Entry 4K3I (X-ray diffraction, 2.00 A resolution); this record covers chains D and F of the 6 polymer chains in the assembly.

[Chain D (and F)]
Protein: Methylamine dehydrogenase heavy chain
Organism: Paracoccus denitrificans
Notes: EC 1.4.99.3; chain F of this document is another copy of the same molecule, construct and numbering; everything in this record applies to it too
Reference sequence: A1BB97 (A1BB97_PARDP); residues 2-386 here correspond to UniProt positions 33-417 (UniProt number = residue number + 31)
Chain sequence (385 residues; each row starts with the number of its first residue):
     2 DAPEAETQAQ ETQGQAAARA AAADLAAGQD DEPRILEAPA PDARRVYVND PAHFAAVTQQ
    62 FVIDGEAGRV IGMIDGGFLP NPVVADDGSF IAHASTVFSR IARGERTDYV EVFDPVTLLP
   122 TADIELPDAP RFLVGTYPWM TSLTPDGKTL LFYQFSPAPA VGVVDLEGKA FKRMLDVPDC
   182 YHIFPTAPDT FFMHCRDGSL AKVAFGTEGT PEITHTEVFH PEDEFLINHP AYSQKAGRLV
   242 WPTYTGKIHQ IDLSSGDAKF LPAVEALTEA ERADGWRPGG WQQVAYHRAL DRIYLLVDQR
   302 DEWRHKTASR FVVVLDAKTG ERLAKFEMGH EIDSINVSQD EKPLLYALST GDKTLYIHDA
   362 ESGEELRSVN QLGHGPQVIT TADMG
Disordered / not traced: 2-10
Disulfide bonds: C181-C196

[Chain D / chain F interface]
Pairs across the interface (23):
  V58(D) - V58(F)  hydrophobic
  V58(D) - I102(F)  hydrophobic
  D76(D) - A103(F)
  G77(D) - I102(F)
  G78(D) - I102(F)
  V98(D) - S100(F)
  V98(D) - R101(F)
  V98(D) - I102(F)  hydrophobic
  R101(D) - Y110(F)
  R101(D) - D124(F)  salt bridge
  I102(D) - G77(F)
  I102(D) - G78(F)
  I102(D) - V98(F)  hydrophobic
  I102(D) - Y110(F)
  A103(D) - D76(F)
  R104(D) - E112(F)  salt bridge
  R104(D) - P121(F)
  Y110(D) - R101(F)
  Y110(D) - I102(F)
  E112(D) - R104(F)  salt bridge
  P121(D) - R104(F)
  D124(D) - R101(F)  salt bridge
  H375(D) - H375(F)
Interface residues without a listed pair, chain D (17 interface residues in all): S100, T108, F114
Interface residues without a listed pair, chain F (16 interface residues in all): T108

[In short]
17 residues of chain D face 16 of chain F across their interface, with 4 salt bridges. Polar contacts include
R101(D)-D124(F) and R104(D)-E112(F).
Both chains are Methylamine dehydrogenase heavy chain (Paracoccus denitrificans). Entry 4K3I (Crystal
Structure of the Quinol Form of Methylamine Dehydrogenase in Complex with the Diferrous Form of ...) was
determined by X-ray diffraction.
